2Q7Y - chains A and B; structure by X-ray diffraction, 1.95 A resolution.

[Chain A]
Name: T-cell surface glycoprotein CD1d1
From: Mus musculus
Reference sequence: P11609 (CD1D1_MOUSE); residues 1-279 here correspond to UniProt positions 19-297 (UniProt number = residue number + 18)
Chain sequence (285 residues; row label = number of the first residue in the row):
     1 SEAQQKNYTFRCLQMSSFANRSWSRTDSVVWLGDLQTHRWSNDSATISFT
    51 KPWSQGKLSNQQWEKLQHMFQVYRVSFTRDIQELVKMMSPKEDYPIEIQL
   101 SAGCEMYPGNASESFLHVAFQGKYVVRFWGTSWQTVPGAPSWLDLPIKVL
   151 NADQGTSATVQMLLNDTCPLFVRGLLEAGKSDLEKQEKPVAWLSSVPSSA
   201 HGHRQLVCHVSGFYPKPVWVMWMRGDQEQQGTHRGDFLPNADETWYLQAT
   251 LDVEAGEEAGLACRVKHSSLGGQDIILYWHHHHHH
Unresolved in the structure: 1-6, 198-201, 280-285
Cystine bridges: Cys208-Cys263
Glycans and other covalent adducts: N-acetylglucosamine (NAG) linked to Asn20, Asn42, Asn165
Sequence notes: conflict His201 (Asp219 in P11609); expression tag (280-285)
Small-molecule neighbours: isoglobotrihexosylceramide (IGC; N-[(1S,2R,3E)-1-({[alpha-D-galactopyranosyl-(1->3)-beta-D-galactopyranosyl-(1->4)-beta-D-glucopyranosyl]oxy}methyl)-2-h ydroxyheptadec-3-en-1-yl]octanamide): Tyr73, Ser76, Phe77, Arg79, Asp80, Ile81, Leu84, Ile98, Leu100, Leu116, Val118, Phe120, Trp133, Trp142, Leu143, Ile147, Leu150, Asp153, Thr156, Thr159, Val160, Leu163

[Chain B]
Name: Beta-2-microglobulin
From: Mus musculus
Reference sequence: P01887 (B2MG_MOUSE); residues 1-99 here correspond to UniProt positions 21-119 (UniProt number = residue number + 20)
Chain sequence (99 residues; row label = number of the first residue in the row):
     1 IQKTPQIQVYSRHPPENGKPNILNCYVTQFHPPHIEIQMLKNGKKIPKVE
    51 MSDMSFSKDWSFYILAHTEFTPTETDTYACRVKHASMAEPKTVYWDRDM
Unresolved in the structure: 1
Cystine bridges: Cys25-Cys80
Sequence notes: variant Ala85 (Asp105 in P01887)

[Interface between chain A and chain B]
Pairs across the interface (57):
  Leu13(A) - Ser55(B)
  Leu13(A) - Phe56(B)
  Gln14(A) - Phe56(B)
  Met15(A) - Met54(B)
  Met15(A) - Phe56(B)  hydrophobic
  Met15(A) - Phe62(B)  hydrophobic
  Ser17(A) - Pro33(B)
  Val29(A) - Asp53(B)
  Val29(A) - Met54(B)
  Val29(A) - Ser55(B)
  Trp31(A) - Ser55(B)  hydrogen bond
  Gln36(A) - Asp53(B)  hydrogen bond
  Arg39(A) - Asp53(B)  salt bridge
  Glu97(A) - Pro33(B)
  Glu97(A) - Phe62(B)
  Gln99(A) - His31(B)
  Gln99(A) - Phe56(B)
  Gln99(A) - Trp60(B)  hydrogen bond (side chain-backbone)
  Gln99(A) - Phe62(B)
  Leu100(A) - Phe56(B)
  His117(A) - Trp60(B)
  Ala119(A) - Trp60(B)  hydrophobic
  Gln121(A) - His31(B)
  Gly122(A) - His31(B)
  Gly122(A) - Trp60(B)
  Tyr124(A) - Trp60(B)
  Val190(A) - Pro14(B)  hydrophobic
  Trp192(A) - Ser11(B)
  Trp192(A) - His13(B)
  Trp192(A) - Pro14(B)  hydrophobic
  Trp192(A) - Pro15(B)
  Trp192(A) - Asp98(B)  hydrogen bond (side chain-backbone)
  Trp192(A) - Met99(B)
  Ser194(A) - Asp98(B)
  Ser195(A) - Asp98(B)
  His209(A) - Asp98(B)
  His209(A) - Met99(B)
  Ser211(A) - Arg12(B)  hydrogen bond (side chain-backbone)
  Gly212(A) - Arg12(B)
  Leu238(A) - Gln8(B)
  Leu238(A) - Tyr10(B)
  Leu238(A) - Tyr26(B)  hydrophobic
  Pro239(A) - Tyr10(B)  hydrogen bond (backbone-side chain)
  Pro239(A) - Tyr26(B)
  Pro239(A) - Leu65(B)
  Asn240(A) - Tyr10(B)
  Asn240(A) - Arg12(B)
  Asn240(A) - Asn24(B)  hydrogen bond
  Asn240(A) - Leu65(B)
  Ala241(A) - Leu65(B)
  Ala241(A) - His67(B)
  Asp242(A) - Arg12(B)  salt bridge
  Thr244(A) - Arg12(B)
  Tyr246(A) - Tyr10(B)  hydrophobic
  Tyr246(A) - Ser11(B)
  Tyr246(A) - Met99(B)  hydrogen bond (side chain-backbone)
  Gln248(A) - Met99(B)
Other interface residues (no listed pair), chain A (35 interface residues in all): Arg11, Ser101, Val118, Val196
Other interface residues (no listed pair), chain B (24 interface residues in all): Lys58, Tyr63, Asp96

[Summary]
The interface between chain A and chain B involves 35 residues on one side and 24 on the other; the contacts
include 8 hydrogen bonds and 2 salt bridges. Polar contacts include Arg39(A)-Asp53(B), Asp242(A)-Arg12(B) and
Trp31(A)-Ser55(B). Ligands of chain A: isoglobotrihexosylceramide.
Here chain A is T-cell surface glycoprotein CD1d1 and chain B is Beta-2-microglobulin, both from Mus musculus.
Entry 2Q7Y (Structure of the endogenous iNKT cell ligand iGb3 bound to mCD1d) was determined by X-ray
diffraction, deposited together with 2Q86.
